Entry 3E2W (X-ray diffraction, 2.30 A resolution); this record covers chains A and B.

Chain A (and B):
Molecule: Carbonic anhydrase 2
From: Haemophilus influenzae
Notes: EC 4.2.1.1; chain B of this document is another copy of the same molecule, construct and numbering; everything in this record applies to it too
UniProtKB: P45148 (CAN_HAEIN); residue numbers follow UniProt; this construct covers 1-229
Amino-acid sequence (229 residues; each row starts with the number of its first residue):
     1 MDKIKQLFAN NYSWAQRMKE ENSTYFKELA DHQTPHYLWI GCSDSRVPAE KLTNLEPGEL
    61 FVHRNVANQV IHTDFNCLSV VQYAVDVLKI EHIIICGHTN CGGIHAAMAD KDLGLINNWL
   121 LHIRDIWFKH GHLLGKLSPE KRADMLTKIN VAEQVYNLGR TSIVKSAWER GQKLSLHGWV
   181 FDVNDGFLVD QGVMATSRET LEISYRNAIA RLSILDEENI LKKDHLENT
Not modelled in the structure: 23-32, 219-229 (chain B: 18-33, 218-229)
Differences from the reference sequence: engineered mutation Phe181 (Tyr in P45148)
Curated features (UniProtKB/Swiss-Prot):
  - binding site (Zn(2+)): Cys42, Asp44, His98, Cys101
Bound ions: Zn2+: Cys42, Asp44, His98, Cys101
From the paper describing this entry:
  - mutagenesis - Y181F: decreased catalytic activity
  - allosteric site: Trp39
  - catalytic residues: Asp44 (proposed by the authors, not directly observed)

How chain A and chain B interact:
Residue-residue contacts (31):
  Ile71(A) - Thr73(B)
  His72(A) - Asn118(B)
  His72(A) - Leu121(B)
  His72(A) - His122(B)
  His72(A) - Asp125(B)  salt bridge
  Thr73(A) - Ile71(B)
  Thr73(A) - Asn118(B)
  Thr73(A) - Trp119(B)
  Thr73(A) - His122(B)
  Asp112(A) - Ser162(B)
  Asp112(A) - Ser166(B)  hydrogen bond
  Asp112(A) - Glu169(B)
  Gly114(A) - Ser162(B)
  Asn118(A) - His72(B)
  Asn118(A) - Thr73(B)
  Asn118(A) - Thr161(B)
  Asn118(A) - Ser162(B)  hydrogen bond
  Trp119(A) - Thr73(B)
  Leu121(A) - His72(B)
  Leu121(A) - Arg160(B)
  His122(A) - His72(B)
  His122(A) - Thr73(B)
  Asp125(A) - His72(B)  salt bridge
  Asp125(A) - Arg160(B)  salt bridge
  Arg160(A) - Leu121(B)
  Arg160(A) - Asp125(B)  salt bridge
  Thr161(A) - Asn118(B)
  Ser162(A) - Asp112(B)
  Ser162(A) - Gly114(B)
  Ser162(A) - Asn118(B)  hydrogen bond
  Ser166(A) - Asp112(B)
Interface residues without a listed pair, chain A (19 interface residues in all): Leu115, Arg124, Phe128, Lys129, Arg206
Interface residues without a listed pair, chain B (18 interface residues in all): Leu78, Leu115, Phe128

Summary:
19 residues of chain A face 18 of chain B across their interface; the contacts include 3 hydrogen bonds and 4
salt bridges. Polar pairs include His72(A)-Asp125(B), Asp125(A)-Arg160(B) and Asp112(A)-Ser166(B). From
UniProt: 4 Zn2+-binding residues on chain A. The paper reports the catalytic residue Asp44(A); Y181F of chain
A reduces catalytic activity.
Both chains are Carbonic anhydrase 2 (Haemophilus influenzae). Entry 3E2W (H. influenzae beta-carbonic
anhydrase, variant Y181F with 1M bicarbonate) was determined by X-ray diffraction, deposited together with
3E1V, 3E1W, 3E24, 3E28 and 3E2A.
